Entry 7EU6 (X-ray diffraction, 2.05 A resolution); this record covers chains A and B.

== Chain A (and B) ==
Name: Cupin domain-containing protein
From: Streptomyces albus
Notes: chain B of this document is another copy of the same molecule, construct and numbering; everything in this record applies to it too
UniProt: L7PIL3 (L7PIL3_9ACTN); residues 1-131 here = UniProt positions 1-131
Sequence (131 residues; each row starts with the number of its first residue):
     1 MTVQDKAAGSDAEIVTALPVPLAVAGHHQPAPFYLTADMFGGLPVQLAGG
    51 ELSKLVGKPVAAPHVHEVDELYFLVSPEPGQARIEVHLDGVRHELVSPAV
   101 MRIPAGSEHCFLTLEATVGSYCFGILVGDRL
Not modelled in the structure: 1-10, 130-131 (chain B: 1-11, 25-29, 57, 129-131)
Bound ions: Fe ion: His-64, His-66, Glu-70, Tyr-72, His-109
Residues lining bound ligands: phosphite ion (PO3): Val-24, His-27, Ala-31, Phe-33, Ala-48, Gly-49, Glu-70, Gly-124

== How chain A and chain B interact ==
Pairs across the interface (64; chain A residue first):
  Ala-12(A) / Leu-88(B)  hydrophobic
  Ala-12(A) / His-93(B)
  Ala-12(A) / Met-101(B)  hydrophobic
  Glu-13(A) / Met-101(B)
  Glu-13(A) / Arg-102(B)  salt bridge
  Ile-14(A) / His-93(B)
  Ile-14(A) / Leu-95(B)  hydrophobic
  Ile-14(A) / Val-100(B)
  Ile-14(A) / Met-101(B)  hydrophobic
  Val-15(A) / Ala-99(B)
  Val-15(A) / Val-100(B)  hydrogen bond (backbone-backbone)
  Thr-16(A) / Ala-99(B)
  Leu-18(A) / Pro-98(B)
  Leu-18(A) / Ala-99(B)  hydrophobic
  Leu-18(A) / Val-100(B)
  Tyr-34(A) / Phe-73(B)  hydrophobic
  Tyr-34(A) / Pro-98(B)  hydrophobic
  Tyr-34(A) / Val-100(B)
  Leu-35(A) / Val-100(B)  hydrophobic
  Leu-35(A) / Ile-125(B)  hydrophobic
  Phe-40(A) / Leu-71(B)  hydrophobic
  Phe-40(A) / Val-100(B)  hydrophobic
  Phe-40(A) / Arg-102(B)
  Leu-43(A) / Leu-71(B)  hydrophobic
  Pro-44(A) / Pro-44(B)  hydrophobic
  Pro-44(A) / Val-127(B)
  Leu-47(A) / Phe-73(B)  hydrophobic
  Leu-71(A) / Phe-40(B)  hydrophobic
  Leu-71(A) / Leu-43(B)  hydrophobic
  Phe-73(A) / Tyr-34(B)  hydrophobic
  Phe-73(A) / Leu-47(B)  hydrophobic
  Phe-73(A) / Phe-123(B)  hydrophobic
  Val-75(A) / Tyr-121(B)
  Ser-76(A) / Tyr-121(B)  hydrogen bond (backbone-side chain)
  Pro-77(A) / Gly-119(B)
  Pro-77(A) / Tyr-121(B)
  His-93(A) / Ala-12(B)
  Leu-95(A) / Ile-14(B)  hydrophobic
  Pro-98(A) / Thr-16(B)
  Pro-98(A) / Leu-18(B)
  Pro-98(A) / Tyr-34(B)  hydrophobic
  Ala-99(A) / Val-15(B)
  Val-100(A) / Ile-14(B)
  Val-100(A) / Val-15(B)  hydrogen bond (backbone-backbone)
  Val-100(A) / Leu-18(B)  hydrophobic
  Val-100(A) / Tyr-34(B)
  Val-100(A) / Leu-35(B)  hydrophobic
  Val-100(A) / Phe-40(B)  hydrophobic
  Met-101(A) / Glu-13(B)
  Met-101(A) / Ile-14(B)  hydrophobic
  Arg-102(A) / Glu-13(B)  salt bridge
  Arg-102(A) / Phe-40(B)
  Val-118(A) / Pro-77(B)  hydrophobic
  Gly-119(A) / Pro-77(B)
  Gly-119(A) / Gly-119(B)
  Gly-119(A) / Tyr-121(B)
  Tyr-121(A) / Ser-76(B)
  Tyr-121(A) / Pro-77(B)
  Tyr-121(A) / Gly-119(B)  hydrogen bond (side chain-backbone)
  Tyr-121(A) / Tyr-121(B)  hydrophobic
  Phe-123(A) / Phe-73(B)  hydrophobic
  Phe-123(A) / Phe-123(B)  hydrophobic
  Ile-125(A) / Leu-35(B)  hydrophobic
  Val-127(A) / Pro-44(B)
Other interface residues (no listed pair), chain A (35 interface residues in all): Val-45, Glu-51, Glu-78, Leu-88, Pro-104
Other interface residues (no listed pair), chain B (35 interface residues in all): Val-45, Glu-51, Lys-54, Val-75, Pro-104, Val-118

== Overview ==
The chain A/chain B interface involves 35 residues from each chain; the contacts include 4 hydrogen bonds and
2 salt bridges. Polar contacts include Glu-13(A)/Arg-102(B), Ser-76(A)/Tyr-121(B) and Tyr-121(A)/Gly-119(B).
Bound to chain A: phosphite ion.
Both chains are Cupin domain-containing protein (Streptomyces albus). Entry 7EU6 (Structural and mechanistic
studies of a novel non-heme iron epimerase/lyase and its utilization in chemoselective synthesis) was
determined by X-ray diffraction, deposited together with 7EQK, 7EUE, 7EUP, 7EUZ and 7F6X.
